PDB entry 9HN7 | electron microscopy, 2.90 A resolution | chains A and C of the 3 polymer chains in the assembly

[Chain A]
Molecule: Queuine tRNA-ribosyltransferase catalytic subunit 1
From: Mus musculus
Notes: EC 2.4.2.29
Reference sequence: Q9JMA2 (TGT_MOUSE); residue numbers follow UniProt; this construct covers 11-403
Sequence (395 residues; row label = number of the first residue in the row):
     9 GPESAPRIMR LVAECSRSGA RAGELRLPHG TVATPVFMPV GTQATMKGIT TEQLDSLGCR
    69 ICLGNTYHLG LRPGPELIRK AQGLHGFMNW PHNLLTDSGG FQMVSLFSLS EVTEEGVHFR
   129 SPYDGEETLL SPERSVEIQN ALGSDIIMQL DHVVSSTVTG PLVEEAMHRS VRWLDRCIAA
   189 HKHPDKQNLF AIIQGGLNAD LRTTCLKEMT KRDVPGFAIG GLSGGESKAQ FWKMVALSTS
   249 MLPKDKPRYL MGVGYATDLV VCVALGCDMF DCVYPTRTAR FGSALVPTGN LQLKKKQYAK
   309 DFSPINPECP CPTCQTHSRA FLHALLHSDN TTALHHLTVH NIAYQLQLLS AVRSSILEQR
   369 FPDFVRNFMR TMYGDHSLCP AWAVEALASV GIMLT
Disordered / not traced: 9-11, 164-165, 280-287, 403
Differences from the reference sequence: expression tag (9-10)
Swiss-Prot annotation at these positions:
  - region (RNA binding): Gly260 to Asp266, Thr284 to Arg288
  - active site: Asp105 (Proton acceptor), Asp279 (Nucleophile)
  - binding site (queuine): Asp105 to Phe109, Asp159, Gln202, Gly229
  - binding site (Zn(2+)): Cys317, Cys319, Cys322, His348
  - modified residue: Ser139 (Phosphoserine)
Residues lining bound ligands: 9-deazaguanine (9DG): Leu103, Asp105, Met156, Val161, Ile200, Tyr257, Met259

[Chain C]
Molecule: mouse tRNA-Tyr
Sequence (78 nucleotides; each row starts with the number of its first residue; numbers below 1 keep their minus sign (G-1 is residue -1)):
    -1 GGCCUUCGAU AGCUCAGUUG GUAGAGCGGA GGACUGUAGA UCCUUAGGUC GCUGGUUCGA
    59 AUCCGGCUCG AAGGACCA
Disordered / not traced: -1 to 0

[Chain A / chain C interface]
Pairs across the interface (54; chain A residue first):
  Val48(A) with G34(C), sugar contact
  Thr50(A) with U35(C), sugar contact; A36(C), phosphate contact
  Gln51(A) with U35(C), base contact
  Met54(A) with U35(C), hydrogen bond to the sugar; U39(C), base contact
  Lys55(A) with C32(C), hydrogen bond to the base
  Leu71(A) with G34(C), sugar contact
  Asn73(A) with U35(C), hydrogen bond to the phosphate
  His76(A) with U35(C), hydrogen bond to the phosphate; A36(C), salt bridge to the phosphate; G37(C), phosphate contact
  Leu79(A) with A36(C), base contact
  Arg80(A) with A36(C), hydrogen bond to the base
  Asp105(A) with G34(C), sugar contact
  Ser116(A) with G37(C), base contact
  Leu117(A) with G37(C), base contact
  Arg128(A) with G37(C), hydrogen bond to the base
  Ser129(A) with G37(C), base contact
  Pro130(A) with G37(C), base contact
  Lys236(A) with U33(C), base contact
  Met259(A) with G34(C), phosphate contact
  Gly260(A) with U33(C), sugar contact; G34(C), phosphate contact
  Val261(A) with U33(C), hydrogen bond to the sugar
  Gly262(A) with U33(C), hydrogen bond to the base
  Tyr263(A) with U33(C), base contact
  Asp279(A) with U33(C), hydrogen bond to the sugar; G34(C), sugar contact
  Arg288(A) with A31(C), hydrogen bond to the base; U39(C), sugar contact; C40(C), base contact
  Phe289(A) with A31(C), base contact
  Ser291(A) with C32(C), hydrogen bond to the base
  Asn298(A) with A31(C), phosphate contact
  Gln300(A) with G30(C), phosphate contact
  Lys302(A) with A28(C), hydrogen bond to the base; G29(C), hydrogen bond to the base; G30(C), hydrogen bond to the base
  Lys303(A) with G29(C), hydrogen bond to the phosphate; G30(C), phosphate contact
  Lys304(A) with G29(C), hydrogen bond to the phosphate
  His331(A) with G27(C), phosphate contact; A28(C), salt bridge to the phosphate
  Ala332(A) with G27(C), phosphate contact
  Leu333(A) with G27(C), phosphate contact
  Leu334(A) with G27(C), phosphate contact; A28(C), phosphate contact
  His335(A) with G26(C), phosphate contact; G27(C), hydrogen bond to the base
  Ser336(A) with G26(C), hydrogen bond to the phosphate; G27(C), hydrogen bond to the phosphate
  Leu342(A) with U39(C), base contact
  Asn349(A) with C32(C), base contact
Also at the interface, not in a pair above, chain A (45 interface residues in all): Asp266, Gly290, Ala292, Leu301, Asp337, Asn338

[In short]
The interface between chain A and chain C involves 45 residues on one side and 14 on the other, with 19
hydrogen bonds and 2 salt bridges. Among the polar pairs are Lys55(A)-C32(C), Arg80(A)-A36(C) and
Arg128(A)-G37(C). Ligands of chain A: 9-deazaguanine.
Chain A is Queuine tRNA-ribosyltransferase catalytic subunit 1 (Mus musculus) and chain C is mouse tRNA-Tyr;
the structure, Mouse QTRT1/2 in complex with mouse tRNA-Tyr, was determined by electron microscopy.
